2W3F - chains A and B; structure by X-ray diffraction, 1.60 A resolution.

Chain A (and B):
Molecule: Two component sensor histidine kinase devs (gaf family protein)
Organism: Mycobacterium tuberculosis
Notes: EC 2.7.3.-; fragment: gaf domain, residues 63-210; chain B of this document is another copy of the same molecule, construct and numbering; everything in this record applies to it too
UniProt: P95194 (P95194_MYCTU); residues 63-210 here = UniProt positions 63-210
Amino-acid sequence (153 residues; numbered 58 to 210; the number before each row is that of its first residue):
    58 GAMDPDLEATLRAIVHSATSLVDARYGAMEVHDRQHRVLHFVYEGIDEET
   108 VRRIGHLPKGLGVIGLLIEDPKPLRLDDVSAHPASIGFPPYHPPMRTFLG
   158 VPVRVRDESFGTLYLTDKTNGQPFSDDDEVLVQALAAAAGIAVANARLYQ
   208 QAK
Not modelled in the structure: 206-210 (chain B: 58-62, 207-210)
Ion coordination: heme Fe near His-149 (its only coordinating residue here)
Small-molecule neighbours: heme (HEM): Tyr-83, Gly-84, Ala-85, Phe-98, Tyr-100, Glu-101, Ile-103, Val-108, Ile-111, His-113, Leu-114, Pro-115, Lys-116, Gly-117, Leu-118, Gly-119, Val-120, Ile-121, Val-136, Ser-142, Ile-143, Gly-144, Phe-145, Pro-146, His-149, Met-152, Phe-155, Tyr-171, Thr-173
From the paper describing this entry:
  - heme coordination: His-149
  - conformationally variable residues (side-chain flip): Glu-87
  - binding site for heme: Tyr-171

How chain A and chain B interact:
Residue-residue contacts (26):
  Asp-63(A) with Val-162(B); Arg-163(B), hydrogen bond (side chain-backbone); Ile-198(B)
  Leu-64(A) with Ile-198(B), hydrophobic
  Thr-67(A) with Ala-194(B); Ala-195(B); Ile-198(B)
  Ser-74(A) with Val-187(B); Leu-188(B); Ala-191(B)
  Leu-78(A) with Asp-184(B)
  Leu-188(A) with Leu-78(B), hydrophobic
  Ala-191(A) with Leu-78(B), hydrophobic
  Leu-192(A) with Leu-188(B), hydrophobic
  Ala-195(A) with Ile-71(B), hydrophobic; Leu-192(B), hydrophobic; Ala-195(B)
  Ile-198(A) with Thr-67(B); Ile-71(B), hydrophobic; Ala-195(B)
  Ala-199(A) with Ile-198(B)
  Asn-202(A) with Ile-198(B); Ala-199(B); Asn-202(B)
  Ala-203(A) with Ile-198(B)
  Arg-204(A) with Leu-205(B)
Interface residues without a listed pair, chain A (20 interface residues in all): Ala-70, Ile-71, His-73, Ser-77, Val-187, Leu-205
Interface residues without a listed pair, chain B (17 interface residues in all): Ser-74

In short:
20 residues of chain A and 17 residues of chain B are in contact, with 1 hydrogen bond. The hydrogen-bonded
pair is Asp-63(A)/Arg-163(B). Bound to chain A: heme. From the paper: a binding site for heme at Tyr-171(A);
heme coordination by His-149(A).
Both chains are Two component sensor histidine kinase devs (gaf family protein) (Mycobacterium tuberculosis).
Entry 2W3F (Reduced structure of the first GAF domain of Mycobacterium tuberculosis DosS) was determined by
X-ray diffraction together with 2W3D, 2W3E, 2W3G and 2W3H from the same study.
